1DKE - chains B and C of the 4 polymer chains in the assembly; structure by X-ray diffraction, 2.10 A resolution.

[Chain B]
Name: Hemoglobin: beta chain
From: Homo sapiens
UniProt: P68871 (HBB_HUMAN); residue numbers follow UniProt; this construct covers 1-146
Amino-acid sequence (146 residues; row label = number of the first residue in the row):
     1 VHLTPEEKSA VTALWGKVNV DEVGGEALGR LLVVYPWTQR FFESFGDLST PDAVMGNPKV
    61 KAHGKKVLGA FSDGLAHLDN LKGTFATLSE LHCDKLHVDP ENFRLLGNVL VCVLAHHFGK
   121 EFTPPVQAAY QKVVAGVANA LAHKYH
Bound ions: heme Fe near H92 (its only coordinating residue here)
Ligand contacts: heme (HEM): L31, T38, F41, F42, F45, H63, K66, V67, A70, F71, F85, L88, L91, H92, L96, V98, N102, F103, L106, L141
Swiss-Prot annotation at these positions:
  - natural variant: L3 (H3L: In Graz; this construct carries the variant), E7 (E7A: In G-Makassar; E7K: In Hb C; E7Q: In Machida; E7V: In SKCA), K8 (E8K: In G-Siriraj; this construct carries the variant), V11 (A11V: In Iraq-Halabja; this construct carries the variant), G16 (W16G: In Randwick; this construct carries the variant), V23 (E23V: In D-Granada; this construct carries the variant), G24 (V24G: In Miyashiro; this construct carries the variant), G25 (G25D: In Moscva; G25R: In Riverdale-Bronx; G25V: In Savannah), L32 (L32P: In Yokohama), V33 (L33V: In Muscat; this construct carries the variant), R40 (Q40R: In Tianshui; this construct carries the variant), F42 (F42Y: In Mequon; deletion: In Bruxelles), 11 further natural variant entries in UniProt

[Chain C]
Name: Hemoglobin: alpha chain
From: Homo sapiens
UniProt: P69905 (HBA_HUMAN); numbering as in UniProt (aligned over 1-141)
Amino-acid sequence (141 residues; numbered 1 to 141; the number before each row is that of its first residue):
     1 VLSPADKTNV KAAWGKVGAH AGEYGAEALE RMFLSFPTTK TYFPHFDLSH GSAQVKGHGK
    61 KVADALTNAV AHVDDMPNAL SALSDLHAHK LRVDPVNFKL LSHCLLVTLA AHLPAEFTPA
   121 VHASLDKFLA SVSTVLTSKY R
Bound ions: heme Fe near H87 (its only coordinating residue here)
Ligand contacts: heme (HEM): M32, T39, Y42, F43, F46, H58, K61, V62, A65, L66, L83, L86, H87, L91, V93, N97, F98, L101, V132, L136
Swiss-Prot annotation at these positions:
  - site: K61 (Not glycated)
  - natural variant: D6 (A6D: In J-Toronto; this construct carries the variant), A13 (A13D: In J-Paris 1/J-Aljezur), E27 (A27E: In Shenyang; this construct carries the variant), K61 (K61N: In Zambia; deletion: In Clinic), D64 (A64D: In Pontoise; this construct carries the variant), D75 (D75A: In Lille; D75G: In Chapel Hill; D75N: In G-Pest), A111 (A111D: In Petah Tikva)

[Chain B / chain C interface]
Contacting residue pairs (27):
  V34(B) - R141(C)  hydrogen bond (backbone-side chain)
  Y35(B) - R141(C)
  P36(B) - Y140(C)
  P36(B) - R141(C)
  W37(B) - R92(C)
  W37(B) - D94(C)  hydrogen bond
  W37(B) - P95(C)
  W37(B) - Y140(C)  hydrophobic
  W37(B) - R141(C)
  Q39(B) - R92(C)
  R40(B) - Y42(C)
  R40(B) - L91(C)  hydrogen bond (side chain-backbone)
  R40(B) - R92(C)
  E43(B) - R92(C)  salt bridge
  H97(B) - T41(C)
  H97(B) - P44(C)
  D99(B) - T41(C)
  D99(B) - Y42(C)  hydrogen bond
  D99(B) - D94(C)
  D99(B) - N97(C)
  P100(B) - T38(C)
  E101(B) - D94(C)
  E101(B) - V96(C)
  L105(B) - D94(C)
  Y145(B) - T41(C)
  H146(B) - P37(C)
  H146(B) - K40(C)
Other interface residues (no listed pair), chain B (15 interface residues in all): V98

[Overview]
The interface between chain B and chain C involves 15 residues on one side and 14 on the other; the contacts
include 4 hydrogen bonds and 1 salt bridge. Among the polar pairs are E43(B)-R92(C), V34(B)-R141(C) and
W37(B)-D94(C). Ligands of chain B: heme.
Here chain B is Hemoglobin: beta chain and chain C is Hemoglobin: alpha chain, both from Homo sapiens. Entry
1DKE (Ni beta heme human hemoglobin) was determined by X-ray diffraction.
